Entry 1PUE (X-ray diffraction, 2.10 A resolution); this record covers chains B and E of the 3 polymer chains in the assembly.

# Chain B
Molecule: 16-nt DNA strand
Sequence (16 nucleotides; each row starts with the number of its first residue):
    17 TCCCACTTCC CCTTTT

# Chain E
Name: Protein (transcription factor PU.1 (tf PU.1))
Source organism: Mus musculus
UniProtKB: P17433 (SPI1_MOUSE); numbering as in UniProt (aligned over 171-259)
Sequence (89 residues; each row starts with the number of its first residue):
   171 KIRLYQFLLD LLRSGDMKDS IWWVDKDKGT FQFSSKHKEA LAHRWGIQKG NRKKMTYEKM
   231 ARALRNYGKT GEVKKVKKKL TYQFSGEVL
Not modelled in the structure: 259
Differences from the reference sequence: conflict Glu-228 (Gln in P17433)
UniProt features mapped onto this chain:
  - DNA-binding region: Ile-172 to Ser-255 (ETS)
  - binding site (DNA): Lys-219, Arg-232, Arg-235, Lys-245

# Chain B / chain E interface
Contacting residue pairs - 19 pairs, chain B then chain E:
  DA21(B) with Arg-173(E), salt bridge to the phosphate
  DC22(B) with Ile-172(E), phosphate contact; Arg-173(E), salt bridge to the phosphate; Leu-174(E), hydrogen bond to the phosphate; Lys-219(E), hydrogen bond to the phosphate; Tyr-237(E), hydrogen bond to the phosphate
  DT23(B) with Trp-215(E), hydrogen bond to the phosphate; Lys-219(E), salt bridge to the phosphate; Asn-221(E), phosphate contact; Met-225(E), phosphate contact
  DT24(B) with Asn-221(E), phosphate contact; Arg-222(E), phosphate contact; Lys-223(E), hydrogen bond to the phosphate; Met-225(E), phosphate contact; Lys-229(E), salt bridge to the phosphate; Arg-232(E), base contact
  DC25(B) with Lys-223(E), salt bridge to the phosphate; Arg-232(E), base contact
  DC27(B) with Glu-228(E), base contact
Also at the interface, not in a pair above, chain B (8 interface residues in all): DC26, DT32
Also at the interface, not in a pair above, chain E (16 interface residues in all): Ala-233, Asn-236, Lys-249

# Overview
Chain B and chain E form an interface of 8 and 16 residues respectively; the contacts include 5 hydrogen bonds
and 5 salt bridges. Among the polar pairs are DC22(B)/Leu-174(E), DC22(B)/Lys-219(E) and DC22(B)/Tyr-237(E).
From UniProt: a DNA-binding region and 4 DNA-binding residues on chain E.
Here chain B is a 16-nt DNA strand and chain E is Protein (transcription factor PU.1 (tf PU.1)) (Mus
musculus). Entry 1PUE (PU.1 ets domain-DNA complex) was determined by X-ray diffraction.
